PDB entry 1M7V | X-ray diffraction, 1.95 A resolution | chain A

== Chain A ==
Protein: Nitric Oxide Synthase
From: Bacillus subtilis
Notes: EC 1.14.13.39
UniProtKB: O34453 (NOSO_BACSU); residues 24-359 here correspond to UniProt positions 1-336 (UniProt number = residue number - 23)
Chain sequence (363 residues; each row starts with the number of its first residue; numbers below 1 keep their minus sign (Gly-3 is residue -3)):
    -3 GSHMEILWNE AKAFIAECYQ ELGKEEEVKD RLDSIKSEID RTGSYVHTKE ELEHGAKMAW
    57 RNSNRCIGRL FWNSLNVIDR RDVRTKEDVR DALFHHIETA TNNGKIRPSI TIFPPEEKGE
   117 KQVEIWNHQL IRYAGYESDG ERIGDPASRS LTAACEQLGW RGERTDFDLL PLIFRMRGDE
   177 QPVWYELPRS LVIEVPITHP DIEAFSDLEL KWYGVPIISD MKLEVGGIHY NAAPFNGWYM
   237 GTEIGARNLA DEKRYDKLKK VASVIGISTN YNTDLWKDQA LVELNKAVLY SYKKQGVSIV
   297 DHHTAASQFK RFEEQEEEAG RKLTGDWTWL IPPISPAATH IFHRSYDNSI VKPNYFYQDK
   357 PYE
Not modelled in the structure: 134-135
Bound ions: heme Fe near Cys62 (its only coordinating residue here)
Residues lining bound ligands:
  - arginine (ARG): Gln125, Arg128, Tyr209, Pro212, Ile214, Gly233, Trp234, Tyr235, Met236, Glu239, Asn244
  - heme (HEM): Trp56, Ser59, Arg61, Cys62, Ile63, Gly64, Phe67, Leu71, Pro104, Ile214, Met217, Phe231, Asn232, Gly233, Trp234, Met236, Glu239, Val296, Trp325, Tyr351, Tyr353
  - (6S)-5,6,7,8-tetrahydrofolate (THG): Arg243, Asp322, Trp323, Thr324, Trp325, Ile327, Phe338, His339, Arg340, Ser341, Tyr342, Asn344

== Summary ==
Bound to chain A: arginine, heme and (6S)-5,6,7,8-tetrahydrofolate.
Chain A is Nitric Oxide Synthase (Bacillus subtilis); the structure, Structure of a nitric oxide synthase heme
protein from bacillus subtilis with tetrahydrofolate and arginine bound, was determined by X-ray diffraction
(same publication as 1M7Z).
